PDB entry 9C1W | X-ray diffraction, 2.00 A resolution | chain A

[Chain A]
Name: RAC-beta serine/threonine-protein kinase
From: Homo sapiens
Notes: EC 2.7.11.1
UniProtKB: P31751 (AKT2_HUMAN); residue numbers follow UniProt; this construct covers 2-447
Amino-acid sequence (446 residues; numbered 2 to 447; the number before each row is that of its first residue):
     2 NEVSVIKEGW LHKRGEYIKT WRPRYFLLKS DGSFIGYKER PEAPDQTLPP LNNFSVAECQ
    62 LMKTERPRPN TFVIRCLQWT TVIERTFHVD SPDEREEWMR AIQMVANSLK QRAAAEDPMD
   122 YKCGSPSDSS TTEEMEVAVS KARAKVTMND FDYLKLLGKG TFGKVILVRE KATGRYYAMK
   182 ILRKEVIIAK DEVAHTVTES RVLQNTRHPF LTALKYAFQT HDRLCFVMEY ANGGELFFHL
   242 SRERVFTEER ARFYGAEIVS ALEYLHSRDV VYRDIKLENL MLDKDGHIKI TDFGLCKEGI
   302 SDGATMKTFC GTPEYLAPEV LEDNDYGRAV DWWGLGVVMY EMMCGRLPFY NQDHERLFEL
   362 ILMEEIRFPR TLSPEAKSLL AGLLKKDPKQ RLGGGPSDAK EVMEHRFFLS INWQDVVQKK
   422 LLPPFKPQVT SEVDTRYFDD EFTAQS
Unresolved in the structure: 2, 43-46, 119-145, 191-195, 298-311, 441-447
Differences from the reference sequence: engineered mutation A115 (Pro in P31751), A116 (Gly in P31751)
Disulfide bonds: C60-C77
Ligand contacts: XOO (4-{2-[({4-[(2P)-2-(2-aminopyridin-3-yl)-5-phenyl-3H-imidazo[4,5-b]pyridin-3-yl]phenyl}methyl)amino]ethyl}-2-hydroxybenzaldehyde): E17, Y18, N53, N54, Q79, W80, I84, T207, L212, T213, L266, R269, V271, V272, Y273, R274, D275, I291, T292, D293
Curated features (UniProtKB/Swiss-Prot):
  - active site: D275 (Proton acceptor)
  - binding site (ATP): L158 to V166, K181
  - binding site (Mn(2+)): N280, D293
  - modified residue: S34 (Phosphoserine), S126 (Phosphoserine), T309 (Phosphothreonine), S447 (Phosphoserine)
  - glycosylation: S128 (O-linked (GlcNAc) serine), S131 (O-linked (GlcNAc) serine), T306 (O-linked (GlcNAc) threonine), T313 (O-linked (GlcNAc) threonine)
  - natural variant: E17 (E17K: In HIHGHH), R274 (R274H: Risk factor for T2D)
  - mutagenesis: K181 (K181A: Loss of kinase activity), T309 (T309A: Impairs interaction with TTC3; when associated with A-474; T309E: Constitutively active; when associated with D-474)

[Summary]
Chain A binds compound XOO. Curated annotation (UniProt) lists active-site residue D275, 10 ATP-binding
residues, Mn2+-binding residues N280 and D293 and 2 mutagenesis sites.
Chain A is RAC-beta serine/threonine-protein kinase (Homo sapiens); the structure, Structure of AKT2 with
compound 3, was determined by X-ray diffraction (same publication as 8UVY, 8UW2, 8UW7 and 8UW9).
